Entry 9ES4 (electron microscopy, 2.91 A resolution); this record covers chains E and e of the 28 polymer chains in the assembly.

== Chain E ==
Molecule: 60 kDa heat shock protein, mitochondrial
Source organism: Homo sapiens
Notes: EC 3.6.4.9
UniProtKB: P10809 (CH60_HUMAN); residues 3-549 here correspond to UniProt positions 27-573 (UniProt number = residue number + 24)
Amino-acid sequence (549 residues; numbered 1 to 549; the number before each row is that of its first residue):
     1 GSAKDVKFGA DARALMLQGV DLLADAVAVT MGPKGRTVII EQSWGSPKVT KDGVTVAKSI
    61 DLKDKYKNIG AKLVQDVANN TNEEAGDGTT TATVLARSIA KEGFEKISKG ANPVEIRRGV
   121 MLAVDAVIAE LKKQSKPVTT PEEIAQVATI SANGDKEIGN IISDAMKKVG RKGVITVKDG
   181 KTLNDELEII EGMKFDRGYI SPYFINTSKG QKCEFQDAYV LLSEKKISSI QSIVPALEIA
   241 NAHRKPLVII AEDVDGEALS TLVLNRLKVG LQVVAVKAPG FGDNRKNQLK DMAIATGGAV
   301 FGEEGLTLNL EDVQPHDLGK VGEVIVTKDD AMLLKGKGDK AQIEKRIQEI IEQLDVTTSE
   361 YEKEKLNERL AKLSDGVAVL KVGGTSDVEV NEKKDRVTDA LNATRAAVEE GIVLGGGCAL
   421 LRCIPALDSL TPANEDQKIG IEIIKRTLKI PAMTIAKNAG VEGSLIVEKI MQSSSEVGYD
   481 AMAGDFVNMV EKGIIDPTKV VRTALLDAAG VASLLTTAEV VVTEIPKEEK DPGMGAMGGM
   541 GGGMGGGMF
Disordered / not traced: 529-549
Construct notes: expression tag (1-2)
Curated features (UniProtKB/Swiss-Prot):
  - binding site (ATP): Lys51, Asp87 to Thr91, Gly416, Asp496
  - modified residue: Lys7 (N6-succinyllysine), Ser43 (Phosphoserine), Ser46 (Phosphoserine), Lys51 (N6-acetyllysine), Lys58 (N6-acetyllysine), Lys63 (N6-acetyllysine), Tyr66 (Phosphotyrosine), Lys67 (N6-acetyllysine), Lys101 (N6-acetyllysine), Lys106 (N6-acetyllysine), Lys109 (N6-acetyllysine), Lys132 (N6-acetyllysine), Lys167 (N6-acetyllysine), Lys178 (N6-acetyllysine), Lys181 (N6-acetyllysine), Lys194 (N6-acetyllysine), Lys212 (N6-acetyllysine), Lys225 (N6-acetyllysine), Lys226 (N6-acetyllysine), Lys245 (N6-acetyllysine) and 11 more in UniProt
  - cross-link: Lys527 (Glycyl lysine isopeptide (Lys-Gly) (interchain with G-Cter in SUMO2))
Bound ions: K+: Thr30, Lys51, Thr90 (together with ADP); Mg2+: Asp87 (together with ADP)
Ligand contacts: ADP (adenosine-5'-diphosphate): Thr30, Met31, Gly32, Pro33, Lys51, Asp87, Gly88, Thr89, Thr90, Thr91, Ile150, Gly415, Gly416, Gly417, Ile455, Tyr479, Asp480, Ala481, Met482, Ile494, Asp496

== Chain e ==
Molecule: 10 kDa heat shock protein, mitochondrial
Source organism: Homo sapiens
UniProtKB: P61604 (CH10_HUMAN); residue numbers follow UniProt; this construct covers 1-102
Amino-acid sequence (102 residues; each row starts with the number of its first residue):
     1 MAGQAFRKFL PLFDRVLVER SAAETVTKGG IMLPEKSQGK VLQATVVAVG SGSKGKGGEI
    61 QPVSVKVGDK VLLPEYGGTK VVLDDKDYFL FRDGDILGKY VD
Disordered / not traced: 1-2
Curated features (UniProtKB/Swiss-Prot):
  - modified residue: Ala2 (N-acetylalanine), Lys8 (N6-acetyllysine), Lys28 (N6-succinyllysine), Lys40 (N6-acetyllysine), Lys54 (N6-malonyllysine), Lys56 (N6-acetyllysine), Lys66 (N6-acetyllysine), Lys70 (N6-acetyllysine), Thr79 (Phosphothreonine), Lys80 (N6-acetyllysine), Lys86 (N6-acetyllysine), Lys99 (N6-acetyllysine)

== Chain E / chain e interface ==
Pairs across the interface - 20 pairs, chain E then chain e:
  Ile230(E) - Leu33(e)  hydrophobic
  Val234(E) - Thr27(e)
  Leu237(E) - Ile31(e)  hydrophobic
  Glu238(E) - Thr27(e)
  Glu238(E) - Lys28(e)
  Glu238(E) - Gly29(e)  hydrogen bond (side chain-backbone)
  Glu238(E) - Gly30(e)
  Glu238(E) - Ile31(e)
  Asn241(E) - Gly29(e)  hydrogen bond (side chain-backbone)
  Asn241(E) - Ile31(e)
  Glu257(E) - Ser37(e)
  Thr261(E) - Met32(e)
  Thr261(E) - Pro34(e)
  Leu264(E) - Met32(e)  hydrophobic
  Leu264(E) - Leu33(e)
  Leu264(E) - Pro34(e)
  Asn265(E) - Ile31(e)
  Asn265(E) - Met32(e)  hydrogen bond (side chain-backbone)
  Lys268(E) - Met32(e)
  Val269(E) - Met32(e)  hydrophobic
Interface residues without a listed pair, chain e (10 interface residues in all): Lys36

== Overview ==
The interface between chain E and chain e involves 11 residues on one side and 10 on the other; the contacts
include 3 hydrogen bonds. Polar contacts include Glu238(E)-Gly29(e), Asn241(E)-Gly29(e) and
Asn265(E)-Met32(e). Chain E binds ADP. From UniProt: 8 ATP-binding residues on chain E.
Here chain E is 60 kDa heat shock protein, mitochondrial and chain e is 10 kDa heat shock protein,
mitochondrial, both from Homo sapiens. Entry 9ES4 (ADP:BeF3-bound human mitochondrial Hsp60-Hsp10 football
complex) was determined by electron microscopy (same publication as 9ES0, 9ES1, 9ES5, 9H5S and 9H5T).
